PDB entry 5YPZ | X-ray diffraction, 3.52 A resolution | chains B and C of the 6 polymer chains in the assembly

== Chain B (and C) ==
Molecule: CofB
Organism: Escherichia coli
Notes: chain C of this document is another copy of the same molecule, construct and numbering; everything in this record applies to it too
UniProt: Q93I73 (Q93I73_ECOLX); residues 29-518 here correspond to UniProt positions 34-523 (UniProt number = residue number + 5)
Sequence (492 residues; each row starts with the number of its first residue):
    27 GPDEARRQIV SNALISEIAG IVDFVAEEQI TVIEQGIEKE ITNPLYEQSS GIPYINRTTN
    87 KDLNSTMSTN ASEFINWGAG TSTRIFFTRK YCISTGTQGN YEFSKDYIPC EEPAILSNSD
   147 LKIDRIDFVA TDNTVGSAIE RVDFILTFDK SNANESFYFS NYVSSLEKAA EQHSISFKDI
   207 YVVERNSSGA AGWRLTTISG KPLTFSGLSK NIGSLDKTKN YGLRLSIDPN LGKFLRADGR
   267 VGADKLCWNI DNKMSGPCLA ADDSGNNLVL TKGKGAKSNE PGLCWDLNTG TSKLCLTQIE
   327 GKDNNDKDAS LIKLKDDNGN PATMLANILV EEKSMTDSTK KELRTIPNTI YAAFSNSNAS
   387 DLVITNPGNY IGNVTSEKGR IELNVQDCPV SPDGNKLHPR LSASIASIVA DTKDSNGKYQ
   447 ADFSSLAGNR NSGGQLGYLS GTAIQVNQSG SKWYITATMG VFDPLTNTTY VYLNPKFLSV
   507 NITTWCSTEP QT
Disordered / not traced: 27-28, 176-184, 518
Differences from the reference sequence: expression tag (27-28)
Cystine bridges: C118-C136, C273-C284, C310-C321, C414-C512

== Interface between chain B and chain C ==
Residue-residue contacts - 186 pairs, chain B then chain C:
  E54(B) - E197(C)
  E54(B) - Q198(C)  hydrogen bond
  D158(B) - E193(C)
  T160(B) - S190(C)
  A164(B) - E197(C)
  K259(B) - S200(C)
  K259(B) - L257(C)
  K259(B) - R262(C)
  K259(B) - A263(C)  hydrogen bond (backbone-backbone)
  F260(B) - F260(C)  hydrophobic
  F260(B) - L261(C)
  F260(B) - R262(C)
  L261(B) - L261(C)  hydrogen bond (backbone-backbone)
  L261(B) - R262(C)
  L261(B) - A263(C)  hydrophobic
  V267(B) - A263(C)  hydrophobic
  G268(B) - A263(C)
  A269(B) - A263(C)
  D270(B) - A263(C)  hydrogen bond (backbone-backbone)
  D270(B) - D264(C)
  K271(B) - G265(C)  hydrogen bond (side chain-backbone)
  C273(B) - G268(C)
  C273(B) - A269(C)  hydrogen bond (backbone-backbone)
  W274(B) - A269(C)
  W274(B) - L285(C)  hydrogen bond (side chain-backbone)
  W274(B) - A286(C)
  W274(B) - A287(C)  hydrophobic
  W274(B) - L294(C)  hydrophobic
  N275(B) - G268(C)  hydrogen bond (side chain-backbone)
  N275(B) - A269(C)  hydrogen bond (backbone-backbone)
  N275(B) - D270(C)  hydrogen bond
  N275(B) - A287(C)
  I276(B) - D288(C)
  I276(B) - G291(C)
  K279(B) - Q55(C)  hydrogen bond
  K279(B) - E66(C)
  M280(B) - R266(C)
  M280(B) - V267(C)
  M280(B) - G268(C)
  S281(B) - G291(C)
  P283(B) - A287(C)
  P283(B) - G291(C)
  P283(B) - N292(C)
  P283(B) - N293(C)
  L296(B) - L294(C)  hydrophobic
  K298(B) - N292(C)
  G299(B) - G291(C)  hydrogen bond (backbone-backbone)
  K300(B) - T57(C)
  K300(B) - E66(C)
  A302(B) - S290(C)
  A302(B) - G291(C)
  A302(B) - N292(C)
  S304(B) - N292(C)  hydrogen bond (backbone-side chain)
  E306(B) - N292(C)  hydrogen bond (backbone-side chain)
  P307(B) - N292(C)
  G308(B) - N292(C)  hydrogen bond (backbone-backbone)
  G308(B) - N293(C)
  G308(B) - L294(C)  hydrogen bond (backbone-backbone)
  L309(B) - L294(C)
  C310(B) - N293(C)
  C310(B) - L294(C)  hydrogen bond (backbone-backbone)
  C310(B) - V295(C)
  C310(B) - L296(C)  hydrogen bond (backbone-backbone)
  W311(B) - L296(C)
  W311(B) - P307(C)
  W311(B) - L322(C)  hydrogen bond (side chain-backbone)
  W311(B) - Q324(C)
  W311(B) - I338(C)  hydrophobic
  D312(B) - V295(C)
  D312(B) - L296(C)  hydrogen bond (backbone-backbone)
  D312(B) - T297(C)
  D312(B) - Q324(C)  hydrogen bond (backbone-side chain)
  L313(B) - N305(C)  hydrogen bond (backbone-side chain)
  L313(B) - P307(C)
  L313(B) - Q324(C)  hydrogen bond (backbone-side chain)
  L313(B) - S336(C)
  T315(B) - N305(C)
  T315(B) - E326(C)
  T315(B) - D334(C)
  T317(B) - D334(C)
  T317(B) - A335(C)
  T317(B) - S336(C)
  S318(B) - S336(C)
  K319(B) - D288(C)  salt bridge
  K319(B) - V295(C)
  L320(B) - Q324(C)
  L320(B) - S336(C)
  L320(B) - L337(C)  hydrophobic
  L320(B) - I338(C)  hydrophobic
  C321(B) - N293(C)
  E326(B) - P418(C)
  E326(B) - D419(C)
  G327(B) - S417(C)
  G327(B) - D419(C)
  K328(B) - V416(C)
  K328(B) - S417(C)  hydrogen bond (backbone-backbone)
  K328(B) - D419(C)
  N330(B) - D413(C)
  N330(B) - C414(C)
  A335(B) - V416(C)  hydrophobic
  S336(B) - V416(C)
  L337(B) - P418(C)
  P347(B) - E357(C)
  T349(B) - L337(C)
  T349(B) - I338(C)  hydrogen bond (backbone-backbone)
  M350(B) - I338(C)
  M350(B) - M350(C)  hydrophobic
  L351(B) - I338(C)  hydrogen bond (backbone-backbone)
  L351(B) - K339(C)
  L351(B) - L340(C)  hydrogen bond (backbone-backbone)
  A352(B) - L340(C)  hydrophobic
  A352(B) - A348(C)
  N353(B) - P347(C)
  N353(B) - A348(C)  hydrogen bond (backbone-backbone)
  N353(B) - T349(C)
  N353(B) - M350(C)  hydrogen bond (backbone-backbone)
  I354(B) - M350(C)
  I354(B) - I354(C)  hydrophobic
  I354(B) - I372(C)  hydrophobic
  L355(B) - T349(C)
  L355(B) - M350(C)  hydrogen bond (backbone-backbone)
  L355(B) - L351(C)
  L355(B) - A352(C)  hydrogen bond (backbone-backbone)
  V356(B) - A352(C)
  V356(B) - N353(C)
  V356(B) - I372(C)  hydrophobic
  E358(B) - N374(C)
  M361(B) - N374(C)
  M361(B) - I376(C)  hydrophobic
  M361(B) - L409(C)
  M361(B) - N410(C)  hydrogen bond (backbone-backbone)
  M361(B) - T510(C)
  T362(B) - L409(C)
  T362(B) - N410(C)  hydrogen bond (backbone-side chain)
  R370(B) - I372(C)  hydrogen bond (side chain-backbone)
  R370(B) - P373(C)  hydrogen bond (side chain-backbone)
  R370(B) - N374(C)
  I372(B) - I372(C)  hydrophobic
  Y396(B) - R456(C)
  V400(B) - R456(C)
  E403(B) - R456(C)  salt bridge
  P415(B) - T349(C)
  V416(B) - T349(C)  hydrogen bond (backbone-side chain)
  L427(B) - L452(C)
  S428(B) - N507(C)  hydrogen bond
  A429(B) - A432(C)
  A429(B) - N507(C)  hydrogen bond (backbone-side chain)
  S430(B) - S430(C)
  S430(B) - I431(C)
  S430(B) - N507(C)  hydrogen bond
  I431(B) - I431(C)  hydrogen bond (backbone-backbone)
  Y464(B) - Y464(C)  hydrophobic
  L465(B) - Y464(C)
  L465(B) - L465(C)  hydrogen bond (backbone-backbone)
  S466(B) - V435(C)
  S466(B) - A436(C)  hydrogen bond (backbone-backbone)
  S466(B) - L462(C)
  S466(B) - G463(C)  hydrogen bond (side chain-backbone)
  G467(B) - I434(C)
  T468(B) - S433(C)
  T468(B) - I434(C)  hydrogen bond (backbone-backbone)
  T468(B) - V435(C)
  A469(B) - S433(C)
  A469(B) - F449(C)  hydrophobic
  A469(B) - R456(C)
  I470(B) - A432(C)
  I470(B) - S433(C)  hydrogen bond (backbone-side chain)
  I470(B) - L452(C)
  I470(B) - N455(C)  hydrogen bond (backbone-side chain)
  Q471(B) - L452(C)
  Q471(B) - A453(C)
  Q471(B) - G454(C)
  Q471(B) - N455(C)  hydrogen bond (side chain-backbone)
  Q471(B) - R456(C)  hydrogen bond (side chain-backbone)
  Q471(B) - N457(C)
  V472(B) - L452(C)  hydrogen bond (backbone-backbone)
  V472(B) - A453(C)
  N473(B) - A453(C)  hydrogen bond (side chain-backbone)
  T482(B) - R456(C)  hydrogen bond
  T484(B) - R456(C)  hydrogen bond
  F488(B) - Y464(C)
  L499(B) - R456(C)
  W511(B) - T375(C)
  E515(B) - N374(C)  hydrogen bond
  E515(B) - I376(C)
  Q517(B) - L452(C)
Interface residues without a listed pair, chain B (110 interface residues in all): L272, G282, L285, G301, K303, N305, N314, T323, I325, D329, L340, N346, E357, K359, S360, S364, L369, T371, P373, G398, A483, T509
Interface residues without a listed pair, chain C (98 interface residues in all): K194, K271, L272, D289, G308, L309, I325, L355, K367, Y377, Q412, P415

== In short ==
Chain B and chain C form an interface of 110 and 98 residues respectively; the contacts include 53 hydrogen
bonds and 2 salt bridges. Polar contacts include K319(B)-D288(C), E403(B)-R456(C) and E54(B)-Q198(C).
Chain B and chain C are both CofB (Escherichia coli); the structure, Crystal structure of minor pilin CofB
from CFA/III complexed with N-terminal peptide fragment of CofJ, was determined by X-ray diffraction (same
publication as 5YQ0).
